PDB entry 2BB5 | X-ray diffraction, 3.20 A resolution | chain A

# Chain A
Protein: Transcobalamin II
Source organism: Homo sapiens
UniProt: P20062 (TCO2_HUMAN); residues 1-409 here correspond to UniProt positions 19-427 (UniProt number = residue number + 18)
Sequence (409 residues; numbered 1 to 409; the number before each row is that of its first residue):
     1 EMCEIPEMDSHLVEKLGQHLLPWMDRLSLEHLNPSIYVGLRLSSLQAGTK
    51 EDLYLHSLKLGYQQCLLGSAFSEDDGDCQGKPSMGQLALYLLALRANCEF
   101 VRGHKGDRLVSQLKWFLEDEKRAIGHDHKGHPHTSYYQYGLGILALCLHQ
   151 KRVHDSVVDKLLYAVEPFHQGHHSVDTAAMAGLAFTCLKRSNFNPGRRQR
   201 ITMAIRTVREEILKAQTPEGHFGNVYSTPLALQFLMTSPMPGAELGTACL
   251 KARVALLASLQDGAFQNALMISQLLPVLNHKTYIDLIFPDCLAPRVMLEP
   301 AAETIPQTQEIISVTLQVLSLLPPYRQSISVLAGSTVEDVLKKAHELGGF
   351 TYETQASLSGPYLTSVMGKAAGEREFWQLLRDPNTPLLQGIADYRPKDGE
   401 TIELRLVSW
Sequence notes: variant L358 (Ser376 in P20062)
UniProt features mapped onto this chain:
  - binding site (cob(II)alamin): Q86, T134 to Q138, H172 to D176, N224, S227, Q273, W377 to L379
Disulfides: C3-C249, C98-C291, C147-C187
Metal / ion sites: cobalamin Co near H173 (its only coordinating residue here)
Ligand contacts: cobalamin (B12): S83, G85, Q86, L89, T134, S135, Y137, Q138, L141, H172, H173, D176, T177, N224, Y226, S227, L230, N267, L269, M270, Q273, S357, L358, S359, G360, P361, Y362, L363, F376, W377, Q378, L379, P386, L387, L388, Q389, G390, D393, W409
What the authors report for this chain:
  - binding site for cobalamin: G85, Y137, H173, D176, M270, S359, Y362, F376, G390, W409
  - mutagenesis - S174A, D176A, T177A: unchanged binding to cobalamin (citing earlier work)
  - mutagenesis - S174A/D176A/T177A: decreased binding to cobalamin (citing earlier work)
  - mutagenesis - A179R, A181R, A184R: decreased stability (citing earlier work)
  - conformationally variable residues (loop rearrangement): G68 to G80, G125 to G130, P167 to H172, T237 to P241

# Summary
Chain A binds cobalamin. From UniProt: 17 cob(II)alamin-binding residues. From the paper: a binding site for
cobalamin at G85, Y137 and H173 among others; A179R, A181R and A184R reduce stability; 7 substitutions were
tested in all.
Chain A is Transcobalamin II (Homo sapiens); the structure, Structure of Human Transcobalamin in complex with
Cobalamin, was determined by X-ray diffraction, deposited together with 2BB6 and 2BBC.
